Entry 6DP8 (X-ray diffraction, 1.32 A resolution); this record covers chains A and C of the 4 polymer chains in the assembly.

[Chain A]
Name: Ribonuclease H
From: Bacillus halodurans
Notes: EC 3.1.26.4; fragment: Catalytic Domain
UniProt: Q9KEI9 (RNH1_BACHD); residue numbers follow UniProt; this construct covers 59-196
Sequence (142 residues; each row starts with the number of its first residue):
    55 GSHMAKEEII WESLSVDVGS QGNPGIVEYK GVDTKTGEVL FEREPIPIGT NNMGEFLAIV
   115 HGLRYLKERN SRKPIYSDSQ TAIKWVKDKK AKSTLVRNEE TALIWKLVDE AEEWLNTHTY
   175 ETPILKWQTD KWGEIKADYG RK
Not modelled in the structure: 55-60
Differences from the reference sequence: expression tag (55-58)
Swiss-Prot annotation at these positions:
  - binding site (Mg(2+)): Asp71, Glu109, Asp132, Asp192
  - mutagenesis: Glu109 (E109Q: Loss of activity), Asp132 (D132N: Loss of activity), Glu188 (E188A: Strongly reduces activity; E188Q: No effect), Asp192 (D192N: Strongly reduced activity with manganese. Loss of activity with magnesium)
Ion coordination: Mg2+: Asp71, Asp192 (shared with 1 residue of chain b); lithium ion: Asp71, Glu109, Asp132 (shared with 1 residue of chain B)

[Chain C]
Molecule: 6-nt DNA strand
Sequence (6 nucleotides; each row starts with the number of its first residue):
     1 CGATGT

[Interface between chain A and chain C]
Contacting residue pairs (20; chain A residue first):
  Asn77(A) with DA3(C), hydrogen bond to the base; DT4(C), hydrogen bond to the sugar
  Pro78(A) with DA3(C), phosphate contact; DT4(C), phosphate contact
  Thr104(A) with DT4(C), hydrogen bond to the phosphate; DG5(C), hydrogen bond to the phosphate
  Asn105(A) with DT4(C), hydrogen bond to the base
  Asn106(A) with DT4(C), hydrogen bond to the base; DG5(C), hydrogen bond to the sugar
  Met107(A) with DG5(C), phosphate contact
  Gln134(A) with DG5(C), hydrogen bond to the base; DT6(C), base contact
  Thr135(A) with DG5(C), base contact
  Lys138(A) with DT6(C), phosphate contact
  Trp139(A) with DG5(C), phosphate contact; DT6(C), hydrogen bond to the phosphate
  Lys146(A) with DG5(C), sugar contact; DT6(C), phosphate contact
  Ser147(A) with DG5(C), hydrogen bond to the phosphate
  Thr148(A) with DG5(C), hydrogen bond to the phosphate
Other interface residues (no listed pair), chain A (14 interface residues in all): Leu149
Other interface residues (no listed pair), chain C (5 interface residues in all): DG2

[In short]
14 residues of chain A face 5 of chain C across their interface, with 11 hydrogen bonds. Among the polar pairs
are Asn77(A)-DA3(C), Asn105(A)-DT4(C) and Asn106(A)-DT4(C). Asp71(A) and Asp192(A) coordinate Mg2+. UniProt
lists 4 Mg2+-binding residues and 4 mutagenesis sites on chain A.
Here chain A is Ribonuclease H (Bacillus halodurans) and chain C is a 6-nt DNA strand. Entry 6DP8 (Crystal
Structure of Bacillus Halodurans Ribonuclease H1 in Complex with an RNA/DNA Hybrid: Reaction in 5 ...) was
determined by X-ray diffraction (same publication as 6DMN, 6DMV, 6DO8, 6DO9, 6DOA, 6DOB and 46 further
entries).
